Entry 5FBH (X-ray diffraction, 2.70 A resolution); this record covers chains B and A.

# Chain B (and A)
Protein: Extracellular calcium-sensing receptor
Source organism: Homo sapiens
Notes: chain A of this document is another copy of the same molecule, construct and numbering; everything in this record applies to it too
UniProtKB: P41180 (CASR_HUMAN); numbering as in UniProt (aligned over 20-541)
Amino-acid sequence (568 residues; numbered -26 to 541; the number before each row is that of its first residue; numbers below 1 keep their minus sign (Met-26 is residue -26)):
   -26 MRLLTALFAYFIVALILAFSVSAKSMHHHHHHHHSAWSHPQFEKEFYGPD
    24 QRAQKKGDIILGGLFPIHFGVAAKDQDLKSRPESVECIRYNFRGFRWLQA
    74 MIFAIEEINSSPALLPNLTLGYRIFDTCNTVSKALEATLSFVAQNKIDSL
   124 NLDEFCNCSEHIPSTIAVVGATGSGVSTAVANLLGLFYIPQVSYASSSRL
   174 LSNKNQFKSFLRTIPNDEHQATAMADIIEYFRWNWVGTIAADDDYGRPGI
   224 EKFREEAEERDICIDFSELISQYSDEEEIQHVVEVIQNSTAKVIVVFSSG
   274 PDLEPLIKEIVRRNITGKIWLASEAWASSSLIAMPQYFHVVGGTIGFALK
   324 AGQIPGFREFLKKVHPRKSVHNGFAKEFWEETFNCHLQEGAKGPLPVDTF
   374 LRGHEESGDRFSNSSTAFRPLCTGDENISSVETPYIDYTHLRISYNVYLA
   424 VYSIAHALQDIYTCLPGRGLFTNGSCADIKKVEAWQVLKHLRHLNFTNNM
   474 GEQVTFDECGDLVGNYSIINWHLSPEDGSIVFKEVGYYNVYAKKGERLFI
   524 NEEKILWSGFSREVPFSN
Unresolved in the structure: -26 to 20, 122-136, 362-390, 535-541 (chain A: -26 to 21, 122-136, 362-391, 539-541)
Disulfide bonds: Cys60-Cys101, Cys358-Cys395, Cys437-Cys449
Covalent attachments: N-acetylglucosamine (NAG) linked to Asn261, Asn287, Asn468
Modified residues: Cys236 (S-hydroxycysteine; CSO); Cys482 (S-hydroxycysteine; CSO)
Sequence notes: initiating methionine (-26); expression tag (-25 to 19)
Ion coordination: Mg2+ site 1: Ile81, Leu87, Leu88; gadolinium ion: Glu229, Glu232; Mg2+ site 2 near Ser240 (its only coordinating residue here)
Residues lining bound ligands:
  - bicarbonate ion (BCT): Arg66, Arg69, Trp70, His413, Leu414, Arg415, Ile416, Ser417
  - cyclomethyltryptophan (TCR): Arg66, Trp70, Thr145, Gly146, Ser147, Ala168, Ser169, Ser170, Ser171, Ile187, Tyr218, Glu297, Ala298, Ile416
Curated features (UniProtKB/Swiss-Prot):
  - binding site (phosphate): Arg66 to Trp70, Arg415 to Ser417
  - binding site (Ca(2+)): Ile81, Ser84, Leu87, Leu88, Thr100, Thr145, Ser170, Pro188, Asp190, Glu231, Asp234, Glu297, Tyr489
  - binding site (L-tryptophan): Ser147, Ala168, Ser170, Glu297
  - binding site (spermine): Asp238, Ser240
  - site: Cys482 (Important for ability of agonist AMG 416 to activate G-protein-coupled receptor activity)
  - glycosylation (N-linked (GlcNAc...) asparagine): Asn90, Asn130, Asn261, Asn287, Asn386, Asn400, Asn446, Asn468, Asn488, Asn541
From the paper describing this entry:
  - gadolinium ion coordination: Glu229
  - mutagenesis - E228I: decreased signaling in response to Mg2+
  - mutagenesis - E228I/E229I: decreased signaling in response to [Ca2+]o
  - mutagenesis - E228I: decreased binding to Mg2+
  - mutagenesis - Y218K, E228I, D275I: unchanged expression
  - mutagenesis - E297I: abolished signaling in response to Mg2+
  - disease-associated variants - N118K, L125F, L125P, E127A, E127G, E127K, C129F, C129R, C129S, C129Y: increased signaling (citing earlier work)
  - mutagenesis - Y218K, D275I: decreased signaling

# Interface between chain B and chain A
Pairs across the interface - 67 pairs, chain B then chain A:
  Gln49(B) with Tyr161(A), hydrogen bond; Lys181(A); Arg465(A), hydrogen bond (backbone-side chain)
  Asp50(B) with Lys462(A), hydrogen bond (backbone-side chain)
  Leu51(B) with Tyr161(A), hydrophobic; Phe444(A); Trp458(A); Leu461(A), hydrophobic; Lys462(A); Arg465(A)
  Lys52(B) with Leu443(A); Phe444(A); Thr445(A), hydrogen bond (backbone-backbone)
  Ser53(B) with Thr445(A); Trp458(A)
  Arg54(B) with Glu456(A), salt bridge; Trp458(A)
  Pro55(B) with Tyr161(A), hydrophobic; Trp458(A)
  Val104(B) with Asn155(A); Gln179(A)
  Ser105(B) with Leu159(A)
  Leu108(B) with Asn155(A); Leu159(A), hydrophobic
  Leu112(B) with Leu112(A), hydrophobic; Lys119(A), hydrogen bond (backbone-side chain); Phe160(A), hydrophobic
  Lys119(B) with Leu112(A), hydrogen bond (side chain-backbone); Lys119(A)
  Ala152(B) with Asn155(A)
  Asn155(B) with Val104(A); Leu108(A); Ala152(A)
  Leu159(B) with Ser105(A); Leu108(A), hydrophobic; Leu112(A), hydrophobic
  Tyr161(B) with Gln49(A), hydrogen bond; Pro55(A), hydrophobic
  Arg172(B) with Asp215(A), salt bridge; Arg220(A); Leu242(A)
  Leu173(B) with Arg220(A)
  Asn178(B) with Tyr246(A)
  Gln179(B) with Val104(A)
  Asp215(B) with Arg172(A), salt bridge
  Arg220(B) with Arg172(A); Leu173(A); Glu224(A)
  Arg227(B) with Arg227(A); Ser240(A), hydrogen bond
  Leu242(B) with Arg172(A)
  Tyr246(B) with Asn178(A)
  Leu443(B) with Lys52(A)
  Phe444(B) with Leu51(A); Lys52(A)
  Thr445(B) with Lys52(A), hydrogen bond (backbone-backbone)
  Glu456(B) with Arg54(A), salt bridge
  Trp458(B) with Leu51(A); Ser53(A); Arg54(A); Pro55(A)
  Leu461(B) with Leu51(A), hydrophobic
  Lys462(B) with Asp50(A), hydrogen bond (side chain-backbone); Leu51(A)
  Arg465(B) with Gln49(A), hydrogen bond (side chain-backbone); Asp50(A); Leu51(A)
Interface residues without a listed pair, chain B (38 interface residues in all): Glu109, Ala116, Leu156, Phe160, Glu224
Interface residues without a listed pair, chain A (40 interface residues in all): Glu109, Ala116, Leu156

# Overview
38 residues of chain B face 40 of chain A across their interface, with 11 hydrogen bonds and 4 salt bridges.
Polar pairs include Arg54(B)-Glu456(A), Arg172(B)-Asp215(A) and Gln49(B)-Tyr161(A). The paper reports that
N118K, L125F and L125P of chain B, among others, increase signaling; gadolinium ion coordination by Glu229(B);
15 substitutions were tested in all.
Chain B and chain A are both Extracellular calcium-sensing receptor (Homo sapiens); the structure, Crystal
structure of the extracellular domain of human calcium sensing receptor with bound Gd3+, was determined by
X-ray diffraction (same publication as 5FBK).
